PDB entry 3EPD | electron microscopy, 9.00 A resolution (very low resolution: no residue pairs are listed; an interface is given only as per-side residue counts) | chains 1 and 4 of the 6 polymer chains in the assembly

Chain 1:
Protein: protein VP1
Organism: Human poliovirus 3
Reference sequence: Q8B3S0 (Q8B3S0_9ENTO); residues 24-302 here correspond to UniProt positions 600-878 (UniProt number = residue number + 576)
Amino-acid sequence (279 residues; row label = number of the first residue in the row):
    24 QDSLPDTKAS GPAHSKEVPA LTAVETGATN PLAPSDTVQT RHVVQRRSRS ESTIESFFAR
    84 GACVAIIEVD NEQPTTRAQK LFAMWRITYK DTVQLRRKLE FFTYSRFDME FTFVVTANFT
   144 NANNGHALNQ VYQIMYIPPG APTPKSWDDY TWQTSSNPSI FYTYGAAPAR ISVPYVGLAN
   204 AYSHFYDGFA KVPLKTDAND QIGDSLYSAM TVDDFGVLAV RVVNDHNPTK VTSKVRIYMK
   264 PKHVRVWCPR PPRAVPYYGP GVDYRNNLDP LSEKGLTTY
Ligand contacts: sphingosine (SPH): Ile110, Tyr112, Phe130, Met132, Phe134, Ile157, Tyr159, Pro181, Ile183, Ile194, Val196, Val199, Tyr205, Ser206, His207, Met233, Asp237, Phe238, Leu241

Chain 4:
Protein: protein VP4
Organism: Human poliovirus 3
Reference sequence: Q8B3S0 (Q8B3S0_9ENTO); residues 2-69 here = UniProt positions 2-69
Amino-acid sequence (68 residues; row label = number of the first residue in the row):
     2 GAQVSSQKVG AHENSNRAYG GSTINYTTIN YYKDSASNAA SKQDYSQDPS KFTEPLKDVL
    62 IKTAPALN
Disordered / not traced: 17-22

Interface between chain 1 and chain 4:
At this resolution (9 A) residue pairs are not listed: 26 residues of chain 1 and 18 of chain 4 lie at the interface.

Summary:
The interface between chain 1 and chain 4 involves 26 residues on one side and 18 on the other. Ligands of
chain 1: sphingosine.
Here chain 1 is protein VP1 and chain 4 is protein VP4, both from Human poliovirus 3. Entry 3EPD (CryoEM
structure of poliovirus receptor bound to poliovirus type 3) was determined by electron microscopy together
with 3URO, 3EPC and 3EPF from the same study.
